5ZVV - chains A and B; structure by X-ray diffraction, 2.20 A resolution.

== Chain A (and B) ==
Name: AimR transcriptional regulator
Source organism: Bacillus phage phi3T
Notes: chain B of this document is another copy of the same molecule, construct and numbering; everything in this record applies to it too
UniProtKB: P0DOE3 (AIMR_BPPHT); residue numbers follow UniProt; this construct covers 1-378
Chain sequence (382 residues; numbered -3 to 378; the number before each row is that of its first residue; numbers below 1 keep their minus sign (Lys-3 is residue -3)):
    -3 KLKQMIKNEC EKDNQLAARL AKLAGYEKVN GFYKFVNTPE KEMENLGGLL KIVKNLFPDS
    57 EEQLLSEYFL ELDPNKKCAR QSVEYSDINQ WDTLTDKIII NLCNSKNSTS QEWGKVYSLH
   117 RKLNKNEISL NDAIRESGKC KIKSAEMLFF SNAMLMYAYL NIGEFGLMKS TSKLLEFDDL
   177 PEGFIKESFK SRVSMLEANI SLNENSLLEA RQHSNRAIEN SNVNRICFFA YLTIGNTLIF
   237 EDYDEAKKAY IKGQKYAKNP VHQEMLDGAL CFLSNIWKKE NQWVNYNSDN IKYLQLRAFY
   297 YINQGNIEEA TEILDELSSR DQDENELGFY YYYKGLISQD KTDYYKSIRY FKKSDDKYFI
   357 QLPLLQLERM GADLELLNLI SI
Construct notes: expression tag (-3 to 0)
Modified residues: Mse1, Mse39, Mse143, Mse150, Mse152, Mse164, Mse191, Mse261, Mse366 (selenomethionine; parent Met)

== Interface between chain A and chain B ==
Residue-residue contacts (33; chain A residue first):
  Asn127(A) - Ile130(B)
  Ile130(A) - Asn127(B)
  Ile130(A) - Ile130(B)  hydrophobic
  Ile130(A) - Arg131(B)
  Arg131(A) - Ile130(B)
  Gly134(A) - Arg131(B)
  Gly134(A) - Lys135(B)  hydrogen bond (backbone-side chain)
  Lys135(A) - Gly134(B)
  Lys135(A) - Lys135(B)
  Leu151(A) - Asn127(B)
  Glu160(A) - Glu160(B)
  Glu160(A) - Gly162(B)
  Glu160(A) - Leu163(B)
  Gly162(A) - Glu160(B)
  Leu163(A) - Glu160(B)  hydrogen bond (backbone-side chain)
  Leu163(A) - Leu163(B)  hydrophobic
  Tyr341(A) - Glu371(B)  hydrogen bond
  Tyr341(A) - Leu372(B)
  Tyr341(A) - Leu375(B)  hydrophobic
  Ile344(A) - Leu375(B)  hydrophobic
  Lys348(A) - Lys348(B)
  Lys348(A) - Ile378(B)
  Glu371(A) - Tyr341(B)
  Leu372(A) - Leu372(B)  hydrophobic
  Leu372(A) - Ile376(B)  hydrophobic
  Leu375(A) - Tyr341(B)  hydrophobic
  Leu375(A) - Ile344(B)  hydrophobic
  Leu375(A) - Lys348(B)
  Leu375(A) - Ile376(B)  hydrophobic
  Ile376(A) - Leu372(B)
  Ile376(A) - Leu375(B)  hydrophobic
  Ile376(A) - Ile376(B)  hydrophobic
  Ile378(A) - Lys348(B)
Interface residues without a listed pair, chain A (22 interface residues in all): Ser133, Arg345, Ala368, Asp369, Leu373
Interface residues without a listed pair, chain B (24 interface residues in all): Ser133, Leu151, Tyr155, Arg345, Ala368, Asp369, Leu373, Asn374

== In short ==
The interface between chain A and chain B involves 22 residues on one side and 24 on the other, with 3
hydrogen bonds. Polar pairs include Gly134(A)-Lys135(B), Leu163(A)-Glu160(B) and Tyr341(A)-Glu371(B).
Chain A and chain B are both AimR transcriptional regulator (Bacillus phage phi3T); the structure, Structure
of SeMet-phAimR, was determined by X-ray diffraction (same publication as 5ZVW, 5ZW6 and 5ZW5).
